PDB entry 6UOV | electron microscopy, 3.50 A resolution | chains K and O of the 46 polymer chains in the assembly

[Chain K (and O)]
Name: Lipoprotein PrgK
Source organism: Salmonella enterica subsp. enterica serovar Typhimurium
Notes: chain O of this document is another copy of the same molecule, construct and numbering; everything in this record applies to it too
UniProtKB: P41786 (PRGK_SALTY); residue numbers follow UniProt; this construct covers 1-252
Sequence (252 residues; each row starts with the number of its first residue):
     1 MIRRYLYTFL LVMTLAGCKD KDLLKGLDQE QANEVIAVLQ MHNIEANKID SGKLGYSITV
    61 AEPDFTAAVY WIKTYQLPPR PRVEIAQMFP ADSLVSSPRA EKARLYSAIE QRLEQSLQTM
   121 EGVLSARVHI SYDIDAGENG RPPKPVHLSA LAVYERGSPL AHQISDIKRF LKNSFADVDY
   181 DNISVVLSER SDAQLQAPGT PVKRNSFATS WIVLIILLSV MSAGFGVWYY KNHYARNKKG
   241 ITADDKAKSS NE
Disordered / not traced: 1-19, 204-252
UniProt features mapped onto this chain:
  - lipidation: C18 (N-palmitoyl cysteine)

[Chain K / chain O interface]
Residue-residue contacts (95):
  Q29(K) with L24(O); K25(O), hydrogen bond (side chain-backbone)
  N33(K) with L23(O); L24(O); V69(O)
  E34(K) with K73(O)
  A37(K) with V69(O); K73(O)
  Q40(K) with F65(O); T66(O); V69(O)
  M41(K) with K73(O)
  K48(K) with D22(O); L23(O), hydrogen bond (side chain-backbone)
  D50(K) with K25(O), salt bridge
  Y56(K) with K25(O)
  R82(K) with R80(O)
  A86(K) with M88(O), hydrophobic
  L94(K) with L94(O)
  P98(K) with R99(O)
  E101(K) with F89(O); S97(O), hydrogen bond
  K102(K) with R99(O)
  R104(K) with M88(O), hydrogen bond (side chain-backbone); F89(O)
  L105(K) with I85(O), hydrophobic; A103(O), hydrophobic; Y132(O), hydrophobic; I134(O), hydrophobic
  A108(K) with I85(O); M88(O), hydrophobic
  I109(K) with I85(O); Y132(O), hydrophobic
  Q111(K) with V83(O)
  R112(K) with R82(O); V83(O); E84(O); E110(O), salt bridge; E114(O), salt bridge; V128(O), hydrogen bond (side chain-backbone); H129(O), hydrogen bond
  L113(K) with H129(O)
  Q115(K) with R80(O); R82(O)
  S116(K) with R82(O); R127(O); H129(O), hydrogen bond; L151(O)
  Q118(K) with Y75(O)
  T119(K) with R127(O), hydrogen bond
  M120(K) with L151(O), hydrophobic
  E121(K) with S188(O)
  L124(K) with T74(O); Y75(O)
  S125(K) with Q76(O), hydrogen bond
  R127(K) with Q76(O), hydrogen bond
  R141(K) with N139(O), hydrogen bond (backbone-side chain)
  P143(K) with R141(O)
  E155(K) with Y75(O)
  R169(K) with D181(O); I183(O); S184(O)
  F170(K) with H129(O); S149(O); L151(O), hydrophobic; S184(O), hydrogen bond (backbone-side chain); V186(O), hydrophobic
  N173(K) with H147(O), hydrogen bond; L148(O), hydrogen bond (backbone-backbone); S149(O); D181(O), hydrogen bond (side chain-backbone); N182(O); S184(O)
  S174(K) with I130(O); S131(O); S149(O), hydrogen bond
  F175(K) with S131(O); H147(O)
  A176(K) with S131(O); K144(O); H147(O), hydrogen bond (backbone-side chain)
  D177(K) with K144(O), salt bridge
  R190(K) with Y70(O), hydrogen bond; W71(O)
  S191(K) with Y70(O), hydrogen bond
  D192(K) with Y70(O), hydrogen bond (backbone-side chain)
  A193(K) with Y70(O), hydrophobic
  Q194(K) with T66(O); A67(O); Y70(O)
  L195(K) with A67(O), hydrophobic; W71(O)
  Q196(K) with T66(O)
  A197(K) with T66(O)
  P198(K) with T66(O)
Other interface residues (no listed pair), chain K (55 interface residues in all): I36, S93, A136, G137, D166
Other interface residues (no listed pair), chain O (50 interface residues in all): L27, I72, D135

[In short]
55 residues of chain K and 50 residues of chain O are in contact; the contacts include 20 hydrogen bonds and 4
salt bridges. Polar contacts include D50(K)-K25(O), R112(K)-E110(O) and R112(K)-E114(O).
Chain K and chain O are both Lipoprotein PrgK (Salmonella enterica subsp. enterica serovar Typhimurium); the
structure, Cryo-EM reconstruction of the PrgHK periplasmic ring from Salmonella's needle complex assembled in
the absence of ..., was determined by electron microscopy (same publication as 6UOT).
